PDB entry 6XER | X-ray diffraction, 2.50 A resolution | chains C and D of the 5 polymer chains in the assembly

Chain C:
Protein: Tubulin alpha-1B chain
From: Sus scrofa
Reference sequence: Q2XVP4 (TBA1B_PIG); residue numbers follow UniProt; this construct covers 1-438
Sequence (438 residues; numbered 1 to 438; the number before each row is that of its first residue):
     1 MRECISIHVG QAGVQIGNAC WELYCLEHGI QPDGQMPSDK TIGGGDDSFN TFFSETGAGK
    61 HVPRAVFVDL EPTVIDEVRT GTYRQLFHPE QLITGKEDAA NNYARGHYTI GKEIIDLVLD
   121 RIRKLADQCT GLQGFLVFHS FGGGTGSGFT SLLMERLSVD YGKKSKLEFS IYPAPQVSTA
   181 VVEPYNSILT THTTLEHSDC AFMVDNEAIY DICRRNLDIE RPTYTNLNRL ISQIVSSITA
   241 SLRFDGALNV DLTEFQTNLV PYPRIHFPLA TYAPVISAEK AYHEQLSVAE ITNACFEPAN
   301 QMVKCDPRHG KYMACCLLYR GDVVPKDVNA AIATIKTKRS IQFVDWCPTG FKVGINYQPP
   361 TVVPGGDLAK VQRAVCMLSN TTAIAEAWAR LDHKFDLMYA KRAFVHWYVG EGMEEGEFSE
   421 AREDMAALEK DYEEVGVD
Disordered / not traced: 38-45, 281-284
Residues lining bound ligands:
  - GTP (guanosine-5'-triphosphate): G10, Q11, A12, Q15, I16, D69, D98, A99, A100, N101, S140, G142, G143, G144, T145, G146, I171, P173, V177, S178, T179, E183, N206, Y224, L227, N228, I231
  - colchicine (LOC; N-[(7S)-1,2,3,10-tetramethoxy-9-oxo-6,7-dihydro-5H-benzo[d]heptalen-7-yl]ethanamide): N101, S178, T179, A180, V181
Swiss-Prot annotation at these positions:
  - motif: M1 to C4 (MREC motif)
  - active site: E254
  - binding site (GTP): G10, Q11, A12, Q15, E71, A99, S140, G143, G144, T145, G146, T179, E183, N206, Y224, N228, L252
  - binding site (Mg(2+)): E71
  - modified residue: K40 (N6,N6,N6-trimethyllysine), S48 (Phosphoserine), S232 (Phosphoserine), Y282 (3'-nitrotyrosine), R339 (Omega-N-methylarginine)
  - cross-link (Glycyl lysine isopeptide (Lys-Gly)): K326 (interchain with G-Cter in ubiquitin), K370 (interchain with G-Cter in ubiquitin)

Chain D:
Protein: Tubulin beta chain
From: Sus scrofa
Reference sequence: A0A287AGU7 (A0A287AGU7_PIG); numbering as in UniProt (aligned over 1-433)
Sequence (433 residues; numbered 1 to 433; the number before each row is that of its first residue):
     1 MREIVHIQAG QCGNQIGAKF WEVISDEHGI DPTGSYHGDS DLQLERINVY YNEATGNKYV
    61 PRAILVDLEP GTMDSVRSGP FGQIFRPDNF VFGQSGAGNN WAKGHYTEGA ELVDSVLDVV
   121 RKESESCDCL QGFQLTHSLG GGTGSGMGTL LISKIREEYP DRIMNTFSVM PSPKVSDTVV
   181 EPYNATLSVH QLVENTDETY CIDNEALYDI CFRTLKLTTP TYGDLNHLVS ATMSGVTTCL
   241 RFPGQLNADL RKLAVNMVPF PRLHFFMPGF APLTSRGSQQ YRALTVPELT QQMFDSKNMM
   301 AACDPRHGRY LTVAAIFRGR MSMKEVDEQM LNVQNKNSSY FVEWIPNNVK TAVCDIPPRG
   361 LKMSATFIGN STAIQELFKR ISEQFTAMFR RKAFLHWYTG EGMDEMEFTE AESNMNDLVS
   421 EYQQYQDATA DEQ
Disordered / not traced: 1, 432-433
Residues lining bound ligands:
  - GTP (guanosine-5'-triphosphate): G10, Q11, C12, Q15, I16, D67, G96, A97, G98, N99, N100, S138, G140, G141, G142, T143, G144, S145, V169, P171, V175, S176, E181, N204, L207, Y222, L225, N226
  - colchicine (LOC; N-[(7S)-1,2,3,10-tetramethoxy-9-oxo-6,7-dihydro-5H-benzo[d]heptalen-7-yl]ethanamide): C239, L240, L246, A248, D249, K252, L253, N256, M257, T312, V313, A314, I316, N348, K350, A352, I368

Interface between chain C and chain D:
Pairs across the interface (53):
  Q11(C) with N247(D), hydrogen bond
  E71(C) with R2(D), salt bridge; N247(D), hydrogen bond
  V74(C) with N247(D)
  K96(C) with D128(D), salt bridge
  E97(C) with C129(D); R162(D), salt bridge
  D98(C) with R2(D), salt bridge; D249(D); K252(D), salt bridge
  A100(C) with R251(D); K252(D); V255(D)
  N101(C) with K252(D); N256(D), hydrogen bond
  R105(C) with R251(D)
  P175(C) with N347(D)
  S178(C) with Q245(D), hydrogen bond
  T179(C) with K350(D), hydrogen bond (backbone-side chain)
  A180(C) with N256(D); K350(D)
  V181(C) with N256(D), hydrogen bond (backbone-side chain); I345(D), hydrophobic; N347(D)
  V182(C) with N256(D)
  R221(C) with M323(D)
  K394(C) with P346(D); N347(D), hydrogen bond
  L397(C) with E343(D); W344(D); P346(D), hydrophobic; A430(D), hydrophobic
  M398(C) with W344(D); P346(D)
  K401(C) with F260(D); W344(D); A428(D); T429(D), hydrogen bond (side chain-backbone)
  R402(C) with F260(D)
  A403(C) with P259(D); F260(D), hydrophobic
  F404(C) with V255(D); N256(D); V258(D); P259(D), hydrogen bond (backbone-backbone); I345(D), hydrophobic
  H406(C) with V258(D), hydrogen bond (side chain-backbone); P259(D); F260(D); P261(D)
  W407(C) with A254(D); V255(D); V258(D), hydrogen bond (side chain-backbone)
Other interface residues (no listed pair), chain C (27 interface residues in all): T73, E411
Other interface residues (no listed pair), chain D (29 interface residues in all): M257, T312, N348

Overview:
27 residues of chain C face 29 of chain D across their interface; the contacts include 11 hydrogen bonds and 5
salt bridges. Among the polar pairs are E71(C)-R2(D), K96(C)-D128(D) and E97(C)-R162(D). Colchicine is bound
between chain C and chain D.
Chain C is Tubulin alpha-1B chain and chain D is Tubulin beta chain, both from Sus scrofa; the structure,
Tubulin-RB3_SLD in complex with colchicine, was determined by X-ray diffraction together with 6XES and 6XET
from the same study.
